Entry 5NCT (X-ray diffraction, 1.60 A resolution); this record covers chains A and C.

== Chain A ==
Molecule: Serpin-type proteinase inhibitor, miropin
From: Tannerella forsythia
Reference sequence: G8UQY8 (G8UQY8_TANFA); residues 39-368 here correspond to UniProt positions 63-392 (UniProt number = residue number + 24)
Chain sequence (335 residues; row label = number of the first residue in the row):
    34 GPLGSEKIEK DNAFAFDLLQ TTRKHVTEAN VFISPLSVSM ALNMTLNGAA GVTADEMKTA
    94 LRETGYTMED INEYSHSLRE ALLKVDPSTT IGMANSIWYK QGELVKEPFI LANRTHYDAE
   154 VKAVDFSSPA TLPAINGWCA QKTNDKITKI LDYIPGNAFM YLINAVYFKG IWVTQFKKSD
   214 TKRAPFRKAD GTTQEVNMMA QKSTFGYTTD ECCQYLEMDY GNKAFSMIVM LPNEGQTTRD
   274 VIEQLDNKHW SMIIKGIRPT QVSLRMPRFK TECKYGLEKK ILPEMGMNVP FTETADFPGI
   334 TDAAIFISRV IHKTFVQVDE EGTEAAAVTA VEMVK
Not modelled in the structure: 34-43
Differences from the reference sequence: expression tag (34-38); conflict Gln-174 (Arg198 in G8UQY8)
Disulfides: Cys-245/Cys-246
Ligand contacts: aspartic acid / serine: Asn-190, Glu-326, Ala-337, Phe-339, Val-367, Lys-368

== Chain C ==
Molecule: Serpin-type proteinase inhibitor, miropin
From: Tannerella forsythia
Reference sequence: G8UQY8 (G8UQY8_TANFA); residues 369-408 here correspond to UniProt positions 393-432 (UniProt number = residue number + 24)
Chain sequence (40 residues; row label = number of the first residue in the row):
   369 TSSPSTTPIN FHINKPFVFA IREKSTGVIL FIGEIGEVKE
Not modelled in the structure: 369-372

== Interface between chain A and chain C ==
Pairs across the interface (130):
  Asn-45(A) / Gly-395(C)  hydrogen bond (side chain-backbone)
  Asn-45(A) / Val-396(C)
  Asn-45(A) / Ile-397(C)  hydrogen bond (side chain-backbone)
  Phe-49(A) / Ile-397(C)  hydrophobic
  Leu-52(A) / Ile-400(C)  hydrophobic
  Arg-56(A) / Glu-402(C)  salt bridge
  Ala-62(A) / Glu-402(C)
  Ala-62(A) / Gly-404(C)
  Asn-63(A) / Glu-402(C)
  Asn-63(A) / Ile-403(C)
  Asn-63(A) / Gly-404(C)  hydrogen bond (side chain-backbone)
  Asn-63(A) / Glu-405(C)  hydrogen bond (side chain-backbone)
  Asn-63(A) / Lys-407(C)
  Val-64(A) / Gly-401(C)
  Val-64(A) / Glu-402(C)  hydrogen bond (backbone-backbone)
  Phe-65(A) / Phe-387(C)  hydrophobic
  Phe-65(A) / Phe-399(C)  hydrophobic
  Phe-65(A) / Ile-400(C)
  Ile-66(A) / Phe-399(C)
  Ile-66(A) / Ile-400(C)  hydrogen bond (backbone-backbone)
  Ser-67(A) / Leu-398(C)  hydrogen bond (side chain-backbone)
  Ser-67(A) / Phe-399(C)
  Pro-68(A) / Leu-398(C)
  Pro-68(A) / Ile-400(C)  hydrophobic
  Leu-69(A) / Leu-398(C)  hydrophobic
  Tyr-107(A) / Val-396(C)
  Leu-111(A) / Thr-394(C)
  Leu-111(A) / Val-396(C)  hydrophobic
  Ala-114(A) / Thr-394(C)
  Leu-115(A) / Glu-391(C)
  Leu-115(A) / Thr-394(C)
  Leu-115(A) / Val-396(C)  hydrophobic
  Val-118(A) / Glu-391(C)
  Val-118(A) / Ser-393(C)
  Val-199(A) / Phe-399(C)  hydrophobic
  Phe-201(A) / Phe-399(C)  hydrophobic
  Pro-218(A) / Asn-382(C)
  Phe-219(A) / Ile-381(C)
  Phe-219(A) / Asn-382(C)
  Phe-219(A) / Lys-383(C)
  Phe-219(A) / Pro-384(C)
  Phe-219(A) / Val-406(C)  hydrophobic
  Arg-220(A) / Asn-382(C)  hydrogen bond
  Arg-220(A) / Lys-383(C)
  Arg-220(A) / Pro-384(C)
  Lys-221(A) / Gly-404(C)
  Lys-221(A) / Glu-405(C)  salt bridge
  Ala-222(A) / Pro-384(C)
  Ala-222(A) / Gly-404(C)  hydrogen bond (backbone-backbone)
  Gln-227(A) / Glu-405(C)
  Gln-227(A) / Val-406(C)  hydrogen bond (side chain-backbone)
  Val-229(A) / Val-406(C)  hydrophobic
  Asn-230(A) / Glu-408(C)  hydrogen bond
  Met-231(A) / Ile-381(C)
  Tyr-240(A) / Ile-377(C)
  Tyr-240(A) / Phe-379(C)  hydrophobic
  Gln-247(A) / Asn-378(C)
  Gln-247(A) / Phe-379(C)
  Tyr-248(A) / Phe-379(C)
  Leu-249(A) / Phe-379(C)  hydrophobic
  Glu-250(A) / Arg-390(C)  salt bridge
  Glu-250(A) / Lys-392(C)
  Asp-252(A) / Lys-392(C)  salt bridge
  Lys-256(A) / Lys-392(C)  hydrogen bond (backbone-side chain)
  Ala-257(A) / Glu-391(C)
  Ala-257(A) / Lys-392(C)  hydrogen bond (backbone-backbone)
  Phe-258(A) / Arg-390(C)
  Phe-258(A) / Glu-391(C)
  Ser-259(A) / Ala-388(C)
  Ser-259(A) / Ile-389(C)
  Ser-259(A) / Arg-390(C)  hydrogen bond (backbone-backbone)
  Ser-259(A) / Lys-392(C)
  Met-260(A) / Phe-387(C)  hydrophobic
  Met-260(A) / Ala-388(C)
  Ile-261(A) / Phe-387(C)
  Ile-261(A) / Ala-388(C)  hydrogen bond (backbone-backbone)
  Ile-261(A) / Arg-390(C)
  Val-262(A) / Phe-379(C)  hydrophobic
  Val-262(A) / Ile-381(C)  hydrophobic
  Val-262(A) / Val-386(C)
  Met-263(A) / Phe-385(C)
  Met-263(A) / Val-386(C)  hydrogen bond (backbone-backbone)
  Leu-264(A) / Phe-379(C)  hydrophobic
  Leu-264(A) / His-380(C)
  Pro-265(A) / Lys-383(C)  hydrogen bond (backbone-side chain)
  Pro-265(A) / Pro-384(C)
  Asn-266(A) / Lys-383(C)  hydrogen bond (backbone-side chain)
  Glu-267(A) / Lys-383(C)  salt bridge
  Thr-271(A) / Pro-384(C)
  Thr-271(A) / Phe-385(C)
  Thr-271(A) / Val-386(C)
  Thr-271(A) / Glu-402(C)  hydrogen bond
  Arg-272(A) / Glu-402(C)
  Ile-275(A) / Val-386(C)  hydrophobic
  Ile-275(A) / Glu-402(C)
  Trp-283(A) / Ala-388(C)  hydrophobic
  Trp-283(A) / Arg-390(C)
  Trp-283(A) / Ile-397(C)  hydrophobic
  Ile-287(A) / Arg-390(C)
  Thr-293(A) / Ile-377(C)
  Gln-294(A) / Pro-376(C)
  Gln-294(A) / Ile-377(C)  hydrogen bond (backbone-backbone)
  Val-295(A) / Ile-377(C)
  Val-295(A) / Phe-379(C)  hydrophobic
  Ser-296(A) / Pro-376(C)
  Ser-296(A) / Ile-377(C)  hydrogen bond (backbone-backbone)
  Ser-296(A) / Asn-378(C)
  Ser-296(A) / Phe-379(C)  hydrogen bond (backbone-backbone)
  Ser-296(A) / His-380(C)  hydrogen bond (backbone-side chain)
  Leu-297(A) / Phe-379(C)
  Arg-298(A) / Phe-379(C)  hydrogen bond (backbone-backbone)
  Arg-298(A) / His-380(C)
  Arg-298(A) / Ile-381(C)  hydrogen bond (backbone-backbone)
  Met-299(A) / Ile-381(C)  hydrophobic
  Pro-300(A) / Ile-381(C)
  Pro-300(A) / Val-406(C)  hydrophobic
  Arg-301(A) / Val-406(C)
  Arg-301(A) / Glu-408(C)  salt bridge
  Phe-302(A) / Phe-385(C)  hydrophobic
  Phe-302(A) / Phe-387(C)  hydrophobic
  Phe-302(A) / Ile-403(C)  hydrophobic
  Phe-302(A) / Val-406(C)  hydrophobic
  Phe-302(A) / Lys-407(C)
  Lys-303(A) / Lys-407(C)  hydrogen bond (backbone-backbone)
  Lys-303(A) / Glu-408(C)
  Thr-304(A) / Lys-407(C)
  Thr-356(A) / Ile-389(C)
  Ala-358(A) / Phe-399(C)  hydrophobic
  Ala-359(A) / Phe-399(C)
  Ala-360(A) / Phe-399(C)  hydrophobic
Also at the interface, not in a pair above, chain A (72 interface residues in all): Ala-48, Tyr-253, Val-274, Leu-278, Val-349
Also at the interface, not in a pair above, chain C (34 interface residues in all): Thr-374

== Overview ==
72 residues of chain A face 34 of chain C across their interface, with 26 hydrogen bonds and 6 salt bridges.
Among the polar pairs are Arg-56(A)/Glu-402(C), Lys-221(A)/Glu-405(C) and Glu-250(A)/Arg-390(C). Chain A binds
aspartic acid / serine.
Here chain A is Serpin-type proteinase inhibitor, miropin and chain C is Serpin-type proteinase inhibitor,
miropin, both from Tannerella forsythia. Entry 5NCT (Structure of the trypsin induced serpin-type proteinase
inhibitor, miropin) was determined by X-ray diffraction together with 5NCS and 5NCW from the same study.
